Entry 9GCV (X-ray diffraction, 2.70 A resolution); this record covers chain A.

[Chain A]
Molecule: Lysozyme C
From: Gallus gallus
Notes: EC 3.2.1.17
Reference sequence: P00698 (LYSC_CHICK); residues 1-129 here correspond to UniProt positions 19-147 (UniProt number = residue number + 18)
Amino-acid sequence (129 residues; row label = number of the first residue in the row):
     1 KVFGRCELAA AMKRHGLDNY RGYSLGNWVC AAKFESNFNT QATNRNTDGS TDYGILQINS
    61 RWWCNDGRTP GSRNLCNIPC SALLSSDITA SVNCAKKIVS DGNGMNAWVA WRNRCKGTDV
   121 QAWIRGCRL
Cystine bridges: C6-C127, C30-C115, C64-C80, C76-C94
Metal / ion sites: Na+: S60, C64, S72, R73
Swiss-Prot annotation at these positions:
  - active site: E35, D52
  - binding site (substrate): D101

[Summary]
The Na+ site is built by S60, C64, S72 and R73. From UniProt: active-site residues E35 and D52 and
substrate-binding residue D101.
Chain A is Lysozyme C (Gallus gallus); the structure, Identification of chloride ions in lysozyme at long
wavelengths, was determined by X-ray diffraction together with 9F56 and 9F5B from the same study.
